7TZF - chains P and R of the 7 polymer chains in the assembly; structure by electron microscopy, 2.40 A resolution.

== Chain P ==
Molecule: amylin peptide
UniProt: P12969 (IAPP_RAT); residues 1-37 here correspond to UniProt positions 38-74 (UniProt number = residue number + 37)
Sequence (38 residues; each row starts with the number of its first residue):
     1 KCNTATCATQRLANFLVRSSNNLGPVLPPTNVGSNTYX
Sequence notes: amidation (38)
Modified residues: NH2 (amino group) at position 38
Swiss-Prot annotation at these positions:
  - modified residue: Tyr37 (Tyrosine amide)
Disulfides: Cys2-Cys7

== Chain R ==
Molecule: Calcitonin receptor
From: Homo sapiens
UniProt: P30988 (CALCR_HUMAN), isoform P30988-2; residue numbers follow UniProt; this construct covers 25-474
Sequence (501 residues; numbered -7 to 493; the number before each row is that of its first residue; numbers below 1 keep their minus sign (Met-7 is residue -7)):
    -7 MKTIIALSYIFCLVFADYKDDDDLEVLFQGPAAFSNQTYPTIEPKPFLYV
    43 VGRKKMMDAQYKCYDRMQQLPAYQGEGPYCNRTWDGWLCWDDTPAGVLSY
    93 QFCPDYFPDFDPSEKVTKYCDEKGVWFKHPENNRTWSNYTMCNAFTPEKL
   143 KNAYVLYYLAIVGHSLSIFTLVISLGIFVFFRSLGCQRVTLHKNMFLTYI
   193 LNSMIIIIHLVEVVPNGELVRRDPVSCKILHFFHQYMMACNYFWMLCEGI
   243 YLHTLIVVAVFTEKQRLRWYYLLGWGFPLVPTTIHAITRAVYFNDNCWLS
   293 VETHLLYIIHGPVMAALVVNFFFLLNIVRVLVTKMRETHEAESHMYLKAV
   343 KATMILVPLLGIQFVVFPWRPSNKMLGKIYDYVMHSLIHFQGFFVATIYC
   393 FCNNEVQTTVKRQWAQFKIQWNQRWGRRPSNRSARAAAAAAEAGDIPIYI
   443 CHQELRNEPANNQGEESAEIIPLNIIEQESSAPAGLEVLFQGPHHHHHHH
   493 H
Not modelled in the structure: -7 to 40, 408-493
Sequence notes: expression tag (-7 to 24, 475-493); conflict Leu447 (Pro in P30988)
Swiss-Prot annotation at these positions:
  - glycosylation (N-linked (GlcNAc...) asparagine): Asn28, Asn73, Asn125, Asn130
  - natural variant: Leu447 (L447P: Probable protective factor against osteoporosis)
Disulfides: Cys55-Cys81, Cys72-Cys112, Cys95-Cys134, Cys219-Cys289
Glycans and other covalent adducts: N-acetylglucosamine (NAG) linked to Asn73, Asn125, Asn130
Small-molecule neighbours: P42 ((2S)-2-{[(1R)-1-hydroxyhexadecyl]oxy}-3-{[(1R)-1-hydroxyoctadecyl]oxy}propyl 2-(trimethylammonio)ethyl phosphate): Tyr146, Val147, Tyr150, Leu151, Val154, Leu158, Phe382, Phe385

== How chain P and chain R interact ==
Residue-residue contacts (86; chain P residue first):
  Lys1(P) with Val293(R); Glu294(R), salt bridge; His296(R); Tyr299(R), hydrogen bond (backbone-side chain)
  Cys2(P) with Val293(R), hydrogen bond (backbone-backbone); Tyr299(R)
  Asn3(P) with Tyr299(R), hydrogen bond (backbone-side chain); Pro360(R); Trp361(R); Arg362(R), hydrogen bond (side chain-backbone)
  Thr4(P) with Tyr299(R); Pro360(R)
  Ala5(P) with Phe359(R); Pro360(R), hydrogen bond (backbone-backbone); Tyr372(R); Met376(R), hydrophobic; Ile380(R)
  Thr6(P) with Tyr234(R); His302(R), hydrogen bond; Val305(R); Phe356(R)
  Cys7(P) with His302(R), hydrogen bond
  Ala8(P) with His377(R); Ile380(R), hydrophobic
  Thr9(P) with His381(R)
  Gln10(P) with His226(R); Met230(R), hydrogen bond; Val293(R)
  Leu12(P) with Ala145(R); Leu148(R); Tyr149(R); His377(R)
  Ala13(P) with His201(R); Val206(R), hydrophobic
  Asn14(P) with Leu291(R); Val293(R); Glu294(R)
  Phe15(P) with Lys141(R); Leu142(R), hydrophobic; Ala145(R), hydrophobic
  Leu16(P) with Ala145(R), hydrophobic; Tyr146(R), hydrophobic; Tyr149(R), hydrophobic; Val206(R), hydrophobic
  Val17(P) with Val206(R)
  Arg18(P) with Asp97(R); Pro100(R); Phe102(R); Pro104(R)
  Ser19(P) with Pro100(R), hydrogen bond (side chain-backbone); Leu142(R)
  Ser20(P) with Leu142(R); Tyr146(R)
  Asn22(P) with Pro207(R); Gly209(R), hydrogen bond (side chain-backbone)
  Leu23(P) with Tyr146(R); Tyr149(R), hydrophobic; Val206(R), hydrophobic
  Gly24(P) with Tyr146(R)
  Pro29(P) with Asp101(R); Asn135(R)
  Thr30(P) with Phe99(R); Asp101(R), hydrogen bond (backbone-side chain); Phe102(R); Asn135(R), hydrogen bond (backbone-side chain)
  Val32(P) with Trp128(R); Tyr131(R); Asn135(R)
  Gly33(P) with Trp128(R), hydrogen bond (backbone-side chain)
  Ser34(P) with His121(R); Glu123(R); Asn124(R), hydrogen bond (backbone-side chain); Arg126(R); Trp128(R)
  Asn35(P) with Arg126(R), hydrogen bond (backbone-side chain)
  Thr36(P) with Arg126(R); Trp128(R)
  Tyr37(P) with Asp77(R); Gly78(R); Trp79(R); Arg126(R); Trp128(R); Ser129(R), hydrogen bond (backbone-backbone)
  NH2_38(P) with Trp128(R); Ser129(R), hydrogen bond (backbone-backbone); Tyr131(R)
Other interface residues (no listed pair), chain P (33 interface residues in all): Arg11, Asn31
Other interface residues (no listed pair), chain R (57 interface residues in all): Pro96, Thr132, Ile198, Leu202, Val205, Ser292, Thr295, Leu298, Met306, Leu309

== Summary ==
The interface between chain P and chain R involves 33 residues on one side and 57 on the other; the contacts
include 17 hydrogen bonds and 1 salt bridge. Among the polar pairs are Lys1(P)-Glu294(R), Lys1(P)-Tyr299(R)
and Asn3(P)-Tyr299(R). Bound to chain R: compound P42.
Chain P is amylin peptide and chain R is Calcitonin receptor (Homo sapiens); the structure, Human Amylin3
Receptor in complex with Gs and rat amylin peptide, was determined by electron microscopy, deposited together
with 7TYF, 7TYH, 7TYI, 7TYL, 7TYN, 7TYO and 3 further entries.
